Entry 2ZP6 (X-ray diffraction, 2.56 A resolution); this record covers chains A and B.

# Chain A
Protein: Insulin A chain
Organism: Bos taurus
Reference sequence: P01317 (INS_BOVIN); residues 1-21 here correspond to UniProt positions 85-105 (UniProt number = residue number + 84)
Chain sequence (21 residues; numbered 1 to 21; the number before each row is that of its first residue):
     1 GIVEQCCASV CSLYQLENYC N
Cystine bridges: Cys6-Cys11

# Chain B
Protein: Insulin B chain
Organism: Bos taurus
Reference sequence: P01317 (INS_BOVIN); residues 1-30 here correspond to UniProt positions 25-54 (UniProt number = residue number + 24)
Chain sequence (30 residues; row label = number of the first residue in the row):
     1 FVNQHLCGSH LVEALYLVCG ERGFFYTPKA
Ion coordination: Zn2+ near His10 (its only coordinating residue here)

# Chain A / chain B interface
Cross-chain cystine bridges: Cys7(A)-Cys7(B), Cys20(A)-Cys19(B)
Residue-residue contacts (33):
  Val3(A) - Leu11(B)  hydrophobic
  Val3(A) - Tyr26(B)  hydrophobic
  Val3(A) - Thr27(B)
  Val3(A) - Pro28(B)  hydrophobic
  Glu4(A) - Pro28(B)
  Glu4(A) - Lys29(B)  hydrogen bond (side chain-backbone)
  Cys6(A) - His5(B)
  Cys6(A) - Leu6(B)  hydrogen bond (backbone-backbone)
  Cys6(A) - Leu11(B)  hydrophobic
  Cys7(A) - His5(B)  hydrogen bond (backbone-side chain)
  Cys7(A) - Leu6(B)  hydrogen bond (backbone-backbone)
  Cys7(A) - Cys7(B)  disulfide
  Ser9(A) - His5(B)
  Val10(A) - Asn3(B)
  Val10(A) - Gln4(B)
  Cys11(A) - Asn3(B)
  Cys11(A) - Gln4(B)  hydrogen bond (backbone-backbone)
  Ser12(A) - Asn3(B)
  Leu13(A) - Phe1(B)  hydrophobic
  Leu13(A) - Val18(B)  hydrophobic
  Leu16(A) - Leu11(B)  hydrophobic
  Leu16(A) - Leu15(B)  hydrophobic
  Glu17(A) - Val18(B)
  Tyr19(A) - Leu15(B)  hydrophobic
  Tyr19(A) - Phe24(B)
  Tyr19(A) - Phe25(B)  hydrogen bond (backbone-backbone)
  Cys20(A) - Cys19(B)  disulfide
  Cys20(A) - Arg22(B)
  Cys20(A) - Gly23(B)
  Asn21(A) - Arg22(B)  hydrogen bond (backbone-side chain)
  Asn21(A) - Gly23(B)  hydrogen bond (backbone-backbone)
  Asn21(A) - Phe24(B)
  Asn21(A) - Phe25(B)
Other interface residues (no listed pair), chain A (16 interface residues in all): Ile2, Tyr14
Other interface residues (no listed pair), chain B (20 interface residues in all): Val2, Ala14

# In short
The interface between chain A and chain B involves 16 residues on one side and 20 on the other; the contacts
include 2 disulfide bonds and 8 hydrogen bonds. Among the polar pairs are Glu4(A)-Lys29(B), Cys7(A)-His5(B)
and Asn21(A)-Arg22(B).
Chain A is Insulin A chain and chain B is Insulin B chain, both from Bos taurus; the structure, Crystal
structure of Bovine Insulin (Hexameric form), was determined by X-ray diffraction.
